6BBM - chains E and F of the 11 polymer chains in the assembly; structure by electron microscopy, 4.10 A resolution (low resolution: residue-level contacts below are approximate; hydrogen-bond / salt-bridge calls are withheld).

# Chain E (and F)
Protein: Replicative DNA helicase
Organism: Escherichia coli O111:NM
Notes: EC 3.6.4.12; chain F of this document is another copy of the same molecule, construct and numbering; everything in this record applies to it too
UniProt: A0A365Q7M1 (A0A365Q7M1_ECOLX); residues 1-471 here = UniProt positions 1-471
Sequence (471 residues; each row starts with the number of its first residue):
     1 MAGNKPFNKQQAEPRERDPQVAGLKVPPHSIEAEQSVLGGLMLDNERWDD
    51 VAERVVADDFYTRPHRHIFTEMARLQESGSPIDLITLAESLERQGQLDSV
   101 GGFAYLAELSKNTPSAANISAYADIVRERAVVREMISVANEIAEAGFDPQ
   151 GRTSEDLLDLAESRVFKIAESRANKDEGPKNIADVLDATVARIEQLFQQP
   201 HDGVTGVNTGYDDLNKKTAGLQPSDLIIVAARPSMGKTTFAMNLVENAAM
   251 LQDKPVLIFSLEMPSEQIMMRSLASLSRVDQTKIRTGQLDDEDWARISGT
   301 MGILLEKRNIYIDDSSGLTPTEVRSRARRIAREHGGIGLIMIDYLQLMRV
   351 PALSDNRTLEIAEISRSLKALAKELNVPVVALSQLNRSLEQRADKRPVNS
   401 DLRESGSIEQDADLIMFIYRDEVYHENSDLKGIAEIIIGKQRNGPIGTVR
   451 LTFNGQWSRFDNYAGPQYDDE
Disordered / not traced: 1-17 (chain F: 1-20, 469-471)
Small-molecule neighbours:
  - ADP (adenosine-5'-diphosphate), molecule 1: R232, P233, S234, M235, G236, K237, T238, T239, E262, M263, R271, D280, Q281, T282, G455
  - ADP, molecule 2: Q441, R442, N443, G444
Reported in the primary citation:
  - catalytic residues: E262
  - binding site for ADP: K440, R442

# Interface between chain E and chain F
Pairs across the interface - 106 pairs, chain E then chain F:
  D18(E) with F103(F)
  G23(E) with K111(F)
  L24(E) with L84(F); S110(F); K111(F)
  V26(E) with L43(F)
  P27(E) with D83(F)
  H29(E) with D83(F); I85(F)
  Y61(E) with I82(F); D83(F)
  T62(E) with S80(F); P81(F)
  R63(E) with E77(F); G79(F); R332(F); E333(F)
  R66(E) with E333(F)
  H67(E) with E333(F)
  T70(E) with R308(F)
  A73(E) with R308(F)
  R74(E) with E306(F); K307(F); R308(F)
  S137(E) with E46(F)
  N140(E) with L43(F); D44(F); A116(F)
  E141(E) with E46(F)
  A143(E) with A116(F); A117(F)
  E144(E) with R47(F)
  F147(E) with A117(F)
  Q150(E) with P351(F)
  G151(E) with P351(F); A352(F)
  R164(E) with E322(F)
  E177(E) with D313(F); S315(F); S316(F)
  G178(E) with I312(F); D313(F); D314(F)
  P179(E) with I312(F)
  K180(E) with S265(F); Y311(F); I312(F); D314(F)
  N181(E) with Y311(F)
  I182(E) with M269(F); L304(F); K307(F); N309(F); I310(F)
  A183(E) with L305(F); R308(F)
  V185(E) with S265(F); M269(F)
  L186(E) with M269(F); L273(F); M301(F); L304(F)
  D187(E) with M301(F)
  T189(E) with E266(F)
  R192(E) with E266(F)
  E194(E) with Q288(F)
  H201(E) with G287(F)
  T205(E) with T286(F)
  S224(E) with P264(F)
  L359(E) with N356(F); R357(F)
  A362(E) with R357(F)
  E363(E) with L353(F)
  R366(E) with Q346(F); L347(F); R349(F); L353(F); E360(F)
  K369(E) with E262(F)
  A370(E) with S316(F)
  K373(E) with S260(F); L261(F); E262(F); M263(F); D314(F); S315(F); S316(F)
  N399(E) with R387(F)
  S400(E) with R387(F); E390(F)
  L402(E) with R387(F)
  R403(E) with R387(F)
  G406(E) with R387(F)
  Q410(E) with Y344(F); Q346(F); L347(F); R357(F); Q384(F)
  D411(E) with E262(F); Y344(F); L347(F)
  D413(E) with E262(F)
  R442(E) with E262(F); M263(F); R271(F)
  N443(E) with R285(F)
Other interface residues (no listed pair), chain E (66 interface residues in all): R152, I193, Q195, Q222, D355, S365, D401, S405, E409, K440
Other interface residues (no listed pair), chain F (75 interface residues in all): S78, T86, A107, S115, R232, P233, Q267, M270, I284, T321, R326, R329, S388, Q391

# Overview
Chain E and chain F form an interface of 66 and 75 residues respectively. Ligands of chain E: ADP. From the
paper: the catalytic residue E262(E); a binding site for ADP at K440(E) and R442(E).
Chain E and chain F are both Replicative DNA helicase (Escherichia coli O111:NM); the structure, Mechanisms of
Opening and Closing of the Bacterial Replicative Helicase: The DnaB Helicase and Lambda P ..., was determined
by electron microscopy.
